1P02 - chains A and P; structure by X-ray diffraction, 2.00 A resolution.

== Chain A ==
Molecule: Alpha-lytic protease
Source organism: Lysobacter enzymogenes
Notes: EC 3.4.21.12
Reference sequence: P00778 (PRLA_LYSEN); the construct lacks a stretch of the UniProt sequence and is renumbered around it, so the offset changes along the chain: 16-19 = UniProt 202-205; 29-35 = UniProt 206-212; 39-48 = UniProt 213-222; 49-59 = UniProt 227-237; 12 more segments
Sequence (198 residues; numbered 16 to 244 plus 22 insertion-coded residues; 53 numbers in that range are skipped by the numbering (no residue carries them; nothing is unmodelled there); the number before each row is that of its first residue; a row labelled like 15A-15B holds insertion residues (15A, then the next letters in order)):
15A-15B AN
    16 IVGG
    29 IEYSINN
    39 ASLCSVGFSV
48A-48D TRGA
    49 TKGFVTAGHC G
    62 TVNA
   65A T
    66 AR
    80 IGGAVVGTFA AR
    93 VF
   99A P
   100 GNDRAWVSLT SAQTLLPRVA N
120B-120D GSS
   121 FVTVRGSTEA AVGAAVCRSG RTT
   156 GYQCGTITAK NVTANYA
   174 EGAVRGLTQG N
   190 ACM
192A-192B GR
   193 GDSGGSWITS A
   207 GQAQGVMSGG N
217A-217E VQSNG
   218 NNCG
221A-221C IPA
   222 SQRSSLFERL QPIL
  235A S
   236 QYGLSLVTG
Curated features (UniProtKB/Swiss-Prot):
  - active site (Charge relay system): His57, Asp102, Ser195
Disulfides: Cys42-Cys58, Cys137-Cys159, Cys191-Cys220

== Chain P ==
Molecule: Methoxysuccinyl-ala-ala-pro-alanine boronic acid inhibitor
Sequence (5 residues; row label = number of the first residue in the row; the depositors numbered this strand downwards along its sequence, so these rows (ascending numbers) run in the REVERSE of the deposited 5'-to-3' order):
     1 APAAX
Disordered / not traced: 5
Modified / non-standard residues: Ala1 (alanine boronic acid; B2A); MSU (succinic acid monomethyl ester) at position 5

== How chain A and chain P interact ==
Pairs across the interface (20; chain A residue first):
  His57(A) with Ala1(P); Pro2(P)
  Tyr171(A) with Pro2(P); Ala3(P); Ala4(P)
  Glu174(A) with Pro2(P)
  Met192(A) with Ala1(P)
  Gly192A(A) with Ala1(P)
  Arg192B(A) with Ala1(P)
  Gly193(A) with Ala1(P)
  Asp194(A) with Ala1(P)
  Ser195(A) with Ala1(P), covalent bond; Pro2(P)
  Ser214(A) with Ala1(P), hydrogen bond (backbone-backbone); Pro2(P)
  Gly215(A) with Ala1(P); Pro2(P); Ala3(P)
  Gly216(A) with Ala3(P), hydrogen bond (backbone-backbone); Ala4(P)
Interface residues without a listed pair, chain A (16 interface residues in all): Phe94, Ala169, Asn170, Asn217

== Summary ==
Chain A and chain P form an interface of 16 and 4 residues respectively, with 1 covalent bond and 2 hydrogen
bonds. Backbone hydrogen bonds pair Ser214(A)-Ala1(P) and Gly216(A)-Ala3(P). UniProt lists 3 active-site
residues on chain A.
Chain A is Alpha-lytic protease (Lysobacter enzymogenes) and chain P is Methoxysuccinyl-ala-ala-pro-alanine
boronic acid inhibitor; the structure, Structure analysis of specificity. alpha-lytic protease complexes with
analogues of reaction intermediates, was determined by X-ray diffraction together with 1P03, 1P04, 1P05 and
1P06 from the same study.
